PDB entry 9MIG | electron microscopy, 3.60 A resolution | chain C

== Chain C ==
Name: NACHT, LRR and PYD domains-containing protein 3
From: Homo sapiens
Notes: EC 3.6.4.-
UniProtKB: Q96P20 (NLRP3_HUMAN); residues 1-1036 here = UniProt positions 1-1036
Amino-acid sequence (1036 residues; row label = number of the first residue in the row):
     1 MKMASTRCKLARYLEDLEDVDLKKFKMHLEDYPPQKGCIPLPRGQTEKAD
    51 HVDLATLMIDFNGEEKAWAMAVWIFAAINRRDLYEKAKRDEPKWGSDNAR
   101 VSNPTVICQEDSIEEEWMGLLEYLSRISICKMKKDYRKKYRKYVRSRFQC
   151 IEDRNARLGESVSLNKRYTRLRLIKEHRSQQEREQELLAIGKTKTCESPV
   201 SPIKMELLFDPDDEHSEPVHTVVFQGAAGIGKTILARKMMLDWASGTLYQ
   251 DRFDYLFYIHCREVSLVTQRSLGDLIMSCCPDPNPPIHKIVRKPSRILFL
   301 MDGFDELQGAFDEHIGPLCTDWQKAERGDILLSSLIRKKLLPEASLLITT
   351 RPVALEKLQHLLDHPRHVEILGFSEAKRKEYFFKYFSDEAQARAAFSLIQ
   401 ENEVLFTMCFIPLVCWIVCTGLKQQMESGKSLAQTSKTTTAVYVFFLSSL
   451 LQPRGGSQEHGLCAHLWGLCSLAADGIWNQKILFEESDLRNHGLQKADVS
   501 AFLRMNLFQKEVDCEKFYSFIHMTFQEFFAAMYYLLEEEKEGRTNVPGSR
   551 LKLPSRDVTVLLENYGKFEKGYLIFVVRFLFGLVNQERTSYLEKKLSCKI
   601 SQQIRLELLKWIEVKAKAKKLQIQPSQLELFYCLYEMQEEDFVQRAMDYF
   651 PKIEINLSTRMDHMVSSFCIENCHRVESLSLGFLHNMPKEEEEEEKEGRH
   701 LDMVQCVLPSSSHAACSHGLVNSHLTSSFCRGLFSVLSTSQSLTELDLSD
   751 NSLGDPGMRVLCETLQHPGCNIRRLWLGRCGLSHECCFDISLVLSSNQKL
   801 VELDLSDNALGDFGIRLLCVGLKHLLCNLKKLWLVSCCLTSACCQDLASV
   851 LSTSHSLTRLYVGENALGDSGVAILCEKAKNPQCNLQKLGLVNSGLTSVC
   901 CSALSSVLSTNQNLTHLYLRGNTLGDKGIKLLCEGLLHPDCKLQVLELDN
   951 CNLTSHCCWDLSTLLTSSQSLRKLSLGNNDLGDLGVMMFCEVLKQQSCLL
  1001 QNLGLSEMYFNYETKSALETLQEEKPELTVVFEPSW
Not modelled in the structure: 1-132, 177-200, 454-461, 538-552, 687-724, 1036
Ligand contacts:
  - A1BLQ ((2P)-2-(4-{[(3R)-1-methylpiperidin-3-yl]amino}-5,6,7,8-tetrahydrophthalazin-1-yl)-5-(trifluoromethyl)phenol): A227, A228, F410, I411, L413, V414, T439, Y443, T524, F575, R578, L628, E629, Y632, T659, M661
  - ATP (adenosine-5'-triphosphate): I151, E152, R167, Y168, T169, L171, G229, I230, G231, K232, T233, I234, R262, E306, F373, Y381, P412, L413, W416, H522

== In short ==
Chain C binds ATP and compound A1BLQ.
Chain C is NACHT, LRR and PYD domains-containing protein 3 (Homo sapiens); the structure, Cryo-EM structure of
Human NLRP3 complex with compound 3, was determined by electron microscopy (same publication as 9MGY and
9MIE).
